Entry 5G5G (X-ray diffraction, 1.70 A resolution); this record covers chains A and C of the 3 polymer chains in the assembly.

== Chain A ==
Name: Putative xanthine dehydrogenase yagt iron-sulfur-binding subunit
Organism: Escherichia coli
Notes: fragment: periplasmic aldehyde oxidase alpha subunit, residues 1-229
UniProt: P77165 (YAGT_ECOLI); residue numbers follow UniProt; this construct covers 1-229
Chain sequence (229 residues; numbered 1 to 229; the number before each row is that of its first residue):
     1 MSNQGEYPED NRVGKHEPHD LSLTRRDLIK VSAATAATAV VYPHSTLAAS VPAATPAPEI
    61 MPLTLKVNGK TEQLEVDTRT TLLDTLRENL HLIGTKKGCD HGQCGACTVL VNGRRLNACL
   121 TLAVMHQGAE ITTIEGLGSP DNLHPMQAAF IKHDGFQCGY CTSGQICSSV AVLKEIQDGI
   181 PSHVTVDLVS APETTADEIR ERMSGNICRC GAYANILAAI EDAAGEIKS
Unresolved in the structure: 1-51, 227-229
UniProt features mapped onto this chain:
  - binding site ([2Fe-2S] cluster): Cys99, Cys104, Gly105, Cys107, Cys119, Cys158, Cys161, Cys208, Cys210
Ion coordination: 2Fe-2S cluster Fe site 1: Cys99, Cys104, Cys107, Cys119; 2Fe-2S cluster Fe site 2: Cys158, Cys161, Cys208, Cys210
Residues lining bound ligands:
  - FAD (flavin-adenine dinucleotide): His101, Gly102, Gln103, Leu120
  - 2Fe-2S cluster (FES), molecule 1: Leu83, Lys96, Lys97, Gly98, Cys99, Asp100, Gly102, Gln103, Cys104, Gly105, Ala106, Cys107, Asn117, Cys119
  - 2Fe-2S cluster (FES), molecule 2: Phe156, Gln157, Cys158, Gly159, Tyr160, Cys161, Thr162, Cys208, Arg209, Cys210
  - pterin cytosine dinucleotide (MCN): Gln157, Cys158, Cys210

== Chain C ==
Name: Putative xanthine dehydrogenase yags FAD-binding subunit
Organism: Escherichia coli
Notes: fragment: periplasmic aldehyde oxidase gamma subunit, residues 1-732
UniProt: P77489 (YAGR_ECOLI); residues 1-732 here = UniProt positions 1-732
Chain sequence (732 residues; numbered 1 to 732; the number before each row is that of its first residue):
     1 MKFDKPAGEN PIDQLKVVGR PHDRIDGPLK TTGTARYAYE WHEEAPNAAY GYIVGSAIAK
    61 GRLTALDTDA AQKAPGVLAV ITASNAGVLG KGDKNTARLL GGPTIEHYHQ AIALVVAETF
   121 EQARAAASLV QAHYRRNKGA YSLADEKQAV NQPPEDTPDK NVGDFDGAFT SAAVKIDATY
   181 TTPDQSHMAM EPHASMAVWD GNKLTLWTSN QMIDWCRTDL AKTLKVPVEN VRIISPYIGG
   241 GFGGKLFLRS DALLAALAAR AVKRPVKVML PRPSIPNNTT HRPATLQHLR IGADQSGKIT
   301 AISHESWSGN LPGGTPETAV QQSELLYAGA NRHTGLRLAT LDLPEGNAMR APGEAPGLMA
   361 LEIAIDELAE KAGIDPVEFR ILNDTQVDPA GPTRCFSRRQ LIECLRTGAD KFGWKQRNAT
   421 PGQVRDGEWL VGHGVAAGFR NNLLEKSGAR VHLEQNGTVT VETDMTDIGT GSYTILAQTA
   481 AEMLGVPLEQ VAVHLGDSSF PVSAGSGGQW GANTSTSGVY AACMKLREMI ASAVGFDPEQ
   541 SQFADGKITN GTRSATLHEA TAGGRLTAEE SIEFGTLSKE YQQSTFAGHF VEVGVHSATG
   601 EVRVRRMLAV CAAGRILNPK TARSQVIGAM TMGMGAALME ELAVDDRLGY FVNHDMAGYE
   661 VPVHADIPKQ EVIFLDDTDP ISSPMKAKGV GELGLCGVSA AIANAVYNAT GIRVRDYPIT
   721 LDKLLDKLPD VV
Unresolved in the structure: 732
Differences from the reference sequence: cloning artifact (88, 391)
Modified / non-standard residues: Cys395 (3-sulfinoalanine; CSD)
UniProt features mapped onto this chain:
  - active site: Glu692 (Proton acceptor)
  - binding site (Mo-molybdopterin cytosine dinucleotide): Gly241, Phe242, Ile468 to Thr470, Gly511, Ala512, Arg615 to Thr621, Gln625, Lys688 to Gly691
  - mutagenesis: Arg440 (R440H/K: Decrease in catalytic efficiency), Glu692 (E692Q: Loss of activity)
Residues lining bound ligands: pterin cytosine dinucleotide (MCN): Gly240, Gly241, Phe242, Gly243, Arg350, Met465, Ile468, Gly469, Thr470, Gly471, Ser472, Ile475, Ser506, Gly507, Gly508, Gln509, Trp510, Gly511, Ala512, Asn513, Ala613, Arg615, Ile616, Leu617, Asn618, Thr621, Ala622, Gln625, Ala687, Lys688, Gly689, Val690, Gly691, Glu692

== Interface between chain A and chain C ==
Contacting residue pairs - 119 pairs, chain A then chain C:
  Pro52(A) - Leu129(C)
  Ala53(A) - Ala70(C)
  Ala54(A) - Leu129(C)
  Thr55(A) - Pro75(C)
  Thr55(A) - Ala125(C)
  Thr55(A) - Leu129(C)
  Pro56(A) - Pro75(C)
  Ala57(A) - Pro75(C)  hydrophobic
  Pro58(A) - Pro75(C)
  Pro58(A) - Gln122(C)
  Asp77(A) - Glu121(C)
  Arg79(A) - Glu121(C)
  Arg79(A) - Gln122(C)
  Arg79(A) - Ala125(C)
  Thr80(A) - Glu121(C)  hydrogen bond
  Asp84(A) - Phe120(C)
  Arg87(A) - Tyr39(C)
  Arg87(A) - Glu40(C)  salt bridge
  Glu88(A) - Tyr39(C)
  Glu88(A) - Tyr50(C)  hydrogen bond
  Glu88(A) - Lys267(C)  salt bridge
  His91(A) - His42(C)
  Ile93(A) - Gly33(C)
  Ile93(A) - Arg36(C)
  Ile93(A) - Glu40(C)
  Gly94(A) - Gly33(C)
  Lys96(A) - Ala35(C)
  Lys96(A) - Tyr37(C)
  Lys96(A) - Glu40(C)  salt bridge
  Lys97(A) - Phe120(C)
  Lys97(A) - Pro192(C)
  Gly98(A) - Met190(C)
  Gly98(A) - Pro192(C)
  Gly98(A) - Arg272(C)  hydrogen bond (backbone-side chain)
  Gly98(A) - Met656(C)
  Cys99(A) - Arg272(C)
  Gln103(A) - Asp655(C)
  Gln103(A) - Met656(C)  hydrogen bond (side chain-backbone)
  Gln103(A) - Ala657(C)
  Cys104(A) - Met190(C)  hydrophobic
  Cys104(A) - Met656(C)  hydrophobic
  Ile134(A) - Thr31(C)
  Ile134(A) - Thr32(C)
  Ile134(A) - Gly33(C)
  Gly138(A) - Thr32(C)
  Ser139(A) - Thr32(C)
  Pro140(A) - Pro28(C)
  Pro140(A) - Thr32(C)
  Pro140(A) - Thr34(C)
  Leu143(A) - Thr32(C)
  Gln147(A) - Thr31(C)  hydrogen bond (side chain-backbone)
  Gln147(A) - Thr32(C)
  Phe150(A) - Thr31(C)
  Ile151(A) - Asp23(C)
  Ile151(A) - Gly27(C)
  Ile151(A) - Pro28(C)
  Ile151(A) - Thr31(C)
  Lys152(A) - Lys620(C)  hydrogen bond (backbone-side chain)
  Asp154(A) - Arg24(C)  salt bridge
  Asp154(A) - Lys620(C)
  Asp154(A) - Thr621(C)
  Asp154(A) - Ser624(C)  hydrogen bond
  Phe156(A) - Arg24(C)
  Phe156(A) - Gly27(C)
  Phe156(A) - Thr31(C)
  Gln157(A) - Arg24(C)
  Gln157(A) - Lys30(C)  hydrogen bond (backbone-side chain)
  Gln157(A) - Gly469(C)
  Gln157(A) - Ser624(C)  hydrogen bond (side chain-backbone)
  Gln157(A) - Gln625(C)
  Cys158(A) - Lys30(C)  hydrogen bond (backbone-side chain)
  Cys158(A) - Tyr37(C)  hydrogen bond (backbone-side chain)
  Cys158(A) - Ile238(C)
  Cys158(A) - Gly239(C)
  Cys158(A) - Gly240(C)
  Cys158(A) - Ile468(C)
  Cys158(A) - Gly469(C)
  Gly159(A) - Lys30(C)
  Gly159(A) - Tyr37(C)  hydrogen bond (backbone-side chain)
  Tyr160(A) - Tyr37(C)
  Tyr160(A) - Met190(C)
  Tyr160(A) - Glu191(C)
  Tyr160(A) - Gly239(C)
  Thr162(A) - Lys30(C)
  Ser163(A) - Gly33(C)
  Gln165(A) - His664(C)  hydrogen bond
  Ile166(A) - Thr31(C)
  Arg200(A) - His664(C)
  Arg200(A) - Ala665(C)
  Arg200(A) - Ile667(C)  hydrogen bond (side chain-backbone)
  Met203(A) - His664(C)
  Ser204(A) - Val663(C)
  Ser204(A) - His664(C)
  Ser204(A) - Ala665(C)  hydrogen bond (side chain-backbone)
  Asn206(A) - His664(C)
  Ile207(A) - Met190(C)
  Ile207(A) - Val661(C)  hydrophobic
  Arg209(A) - Ser186(C)  hydrogen bond (side chain-backbone)
  Arg209(A) - His187(C)  hydrogen bond (side chain-backbone)
  Arg209(A) - Met188(C)
  Arg209(A) - Phe242(C)
  Arg209(A) - Met349(C)
  Arg209(A) - Met632(C)
  Arg209(A) - Glu640(C)  salt bridge
  Arg209(A) - Val661(C)
  Cys210(A) - Phe242(C)  hydrophobic
  Cys210(A) - Gly628(C)
  Gly211(A) - Ile627(C)
  Gly211(A) - Gly628(C)
  Gly211(A) - Thr631(C)
  Tyr213(A) - Pro662(C)  hydrogen bond (side chain-backbone)
  Tyr213(A) - Val663(C)
  Tyr213(A) - His664(C)
  Tyr213(A) - Ile667(C)  hydrophobic
  Ala214(A) - Gln670(C)
  Asn215(A) - Arg623(C)  hydrogen bond
  Asn215(A) - Ser624(C)  hydrogen bond
  Asn215(A) - Ile627(C)
  Ile216(A) - His664(C)
Other interface residues (no listed pair), chain A (58 interface residues in all): Asp100, His101, Glu135, Cys161, Glu201
Other interface residues (no listed pair), chain C (67 interface residues in all): Ala74, Arg124, Ala126, Ala189, Met269, Pro273, Tyr659, Pro668, Lys669

== Summary ==
Chain A and chain C form an interface of 58 and 67 residues respectively; the contacts include 20 hydrogen
bonds and 5 salt bridges. Polar contacts include Arg87(A)-Glu40(C), Glu88(A)-Lys267(C) and Lys96(A)-Glu40(C).
Pterin cytosine dinucleotide is bound between chain A and chain C.
Chain A is Putative xanthine dehydrogenase yagt iron-sulfur-binding subunit and chain C is Putative xanthine
dehydrogenase yags FAD-binding subunit, both from Escherichia coli; the structure, Escherichia coli
Periplasmic Aldehyde Oxidase, was determined by X-ray diffraction, deposited together with 5G5H.
